Entry 3FS8 (X-ray diffraction, 1.70 A resolution); this record covers chain A.

# Chain A
Molecule: QdtC
From: Thermoanaerobacterium thermosaccharolyticum
UniProt: Q6TFC6 (Q6TFC6_CLOTS); residue numbers follow UniProt; this construct covers 1-265
Amino-acid sequence (273 residues; row label = number of the first residue in the row):
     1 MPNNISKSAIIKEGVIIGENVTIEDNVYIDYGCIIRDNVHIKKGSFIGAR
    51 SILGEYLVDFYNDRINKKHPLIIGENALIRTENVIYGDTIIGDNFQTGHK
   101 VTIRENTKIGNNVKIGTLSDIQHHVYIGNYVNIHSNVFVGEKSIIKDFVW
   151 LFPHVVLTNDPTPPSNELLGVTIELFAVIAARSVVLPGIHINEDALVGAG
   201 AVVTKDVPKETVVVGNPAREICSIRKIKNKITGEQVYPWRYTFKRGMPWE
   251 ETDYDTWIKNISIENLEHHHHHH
Not modelled in the structure: 1-2, 262-273
Differences from the reference sequence: expression tag (266-273)
Small-molecule neighbours:
  - acetyl coenzyme A (ACO): H134, F138, F152, P153, T158, N159, D160, P161, P163, A180, A181, L186, P187, L196, G198, A199, V202, T204, K205, V212, V214, G215, N216, P217, K230
  - thymine (TDR): V58, R80, Y86, G98, H99, R104, E105, T117
What the authors report for this chain:
  - binding site for acetyl coenzyme A: T158 to V171, A180, G198, A199, T204, K205
  - catalytic residues: N159 (proposed by the authors, not directly observed)

# In short
Ligands of chain A: acetyl coenzyme A and thymine. From the paper: the catalytic residue N159; a binding site
for acetyl coenzyme A at T158, A180 and G198 among others.
Chain A is QdtC (Thermoanaerobacterium thermosaccharolyticum); the structure, Crystal structure of QdtC, the
dTDP-3-amino-3,6-dideoxy-D-glucose N-acetyl transferase from Thermoanaerobacterium thermosaccharolyticum in
complex with Acetyl-CoA, was determined by X-ray diffraction (same publication as 3FSB and 3FSC).
